Entry 6UXV (electron microscopy, 4.70 A resolution (low resolution: residue-level contacts below are approximate; hydrogen-bond / salt-bridge calls are withheld)); this record covers chains A and I of the 15 polymer chains in the assembly.

== Chain A ==
Protein: Transcription regulatory protein SNF2
Source organism: Saccharomyces cerevisiae (strain ATCC 204508 / S288c)
Notes: EC 3.6.4.-
Reference sequence: P22082 (SNF2_YEAST); numbering as in UniProt (aligned over 1-1703)
Amino-acid sequence (1703 residues; each row starts with the number of its first residue):
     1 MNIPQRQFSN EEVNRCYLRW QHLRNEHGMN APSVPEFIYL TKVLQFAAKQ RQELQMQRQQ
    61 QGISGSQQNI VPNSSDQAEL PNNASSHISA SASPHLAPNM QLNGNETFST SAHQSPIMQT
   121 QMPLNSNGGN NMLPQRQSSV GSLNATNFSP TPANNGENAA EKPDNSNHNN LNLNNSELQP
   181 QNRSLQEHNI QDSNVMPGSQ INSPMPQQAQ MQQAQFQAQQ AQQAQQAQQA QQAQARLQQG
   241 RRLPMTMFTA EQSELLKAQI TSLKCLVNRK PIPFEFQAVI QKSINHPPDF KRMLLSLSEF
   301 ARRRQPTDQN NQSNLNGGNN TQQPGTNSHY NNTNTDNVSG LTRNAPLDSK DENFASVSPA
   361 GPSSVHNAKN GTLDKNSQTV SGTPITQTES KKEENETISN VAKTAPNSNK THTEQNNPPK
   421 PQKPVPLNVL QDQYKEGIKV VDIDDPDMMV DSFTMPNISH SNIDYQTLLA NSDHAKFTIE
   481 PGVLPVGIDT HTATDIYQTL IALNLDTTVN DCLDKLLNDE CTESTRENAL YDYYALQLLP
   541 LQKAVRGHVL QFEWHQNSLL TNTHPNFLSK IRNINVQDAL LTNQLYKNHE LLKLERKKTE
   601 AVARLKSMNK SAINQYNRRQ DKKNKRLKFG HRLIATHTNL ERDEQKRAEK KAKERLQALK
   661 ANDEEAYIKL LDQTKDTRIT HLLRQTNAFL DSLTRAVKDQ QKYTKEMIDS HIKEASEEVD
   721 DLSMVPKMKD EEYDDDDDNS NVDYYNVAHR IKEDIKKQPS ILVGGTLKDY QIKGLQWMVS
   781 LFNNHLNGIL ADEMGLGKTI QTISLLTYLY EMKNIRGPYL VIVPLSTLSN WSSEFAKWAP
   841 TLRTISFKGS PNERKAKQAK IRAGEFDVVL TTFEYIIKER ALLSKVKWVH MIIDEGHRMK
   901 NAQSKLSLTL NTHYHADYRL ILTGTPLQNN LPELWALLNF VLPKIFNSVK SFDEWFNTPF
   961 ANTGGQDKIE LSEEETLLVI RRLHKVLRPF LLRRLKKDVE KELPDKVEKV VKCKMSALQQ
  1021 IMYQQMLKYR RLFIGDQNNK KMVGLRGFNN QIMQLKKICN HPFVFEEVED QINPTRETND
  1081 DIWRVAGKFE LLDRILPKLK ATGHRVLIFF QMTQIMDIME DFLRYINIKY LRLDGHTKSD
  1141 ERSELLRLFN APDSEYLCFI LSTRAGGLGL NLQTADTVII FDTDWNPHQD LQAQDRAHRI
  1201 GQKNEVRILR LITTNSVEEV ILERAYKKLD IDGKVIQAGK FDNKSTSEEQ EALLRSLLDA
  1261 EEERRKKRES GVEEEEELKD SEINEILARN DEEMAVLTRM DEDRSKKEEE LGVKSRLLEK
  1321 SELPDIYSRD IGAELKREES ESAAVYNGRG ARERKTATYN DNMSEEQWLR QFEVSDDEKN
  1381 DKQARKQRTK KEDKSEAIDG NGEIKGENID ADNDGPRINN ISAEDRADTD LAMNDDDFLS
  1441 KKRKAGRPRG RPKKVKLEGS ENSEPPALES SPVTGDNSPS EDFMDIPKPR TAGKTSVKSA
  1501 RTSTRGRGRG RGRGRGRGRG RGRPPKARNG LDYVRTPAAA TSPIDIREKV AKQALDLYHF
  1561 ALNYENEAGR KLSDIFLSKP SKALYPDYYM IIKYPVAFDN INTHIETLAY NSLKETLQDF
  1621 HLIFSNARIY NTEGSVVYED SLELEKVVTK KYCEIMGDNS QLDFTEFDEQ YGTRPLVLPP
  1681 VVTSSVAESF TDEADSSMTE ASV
Unresolved in the structure: 1-458, 599-1703
UniProt features mapped onto this chain:
  - DNA-binding region: Gly1446 to Lys1456 (A.T hook 1), Thr1502 to Arg1513 (A.T hook 2), Gly1516 to Lys1526 (A.T hook 3)
  - motif: Asp894 to His897 (DEGH box)
  - binding site (ATP): Asp792 to Thr799
  - modified residue: Ser358 (Phosphoserine), Thr383 (Phosphothreonine), Ser716 (Phosphoserine), Ser1340 (Phosphoserine)
  - cross-link: Lys543 (Glycyl lysine isopeptide (Lys-Gly) (interchain with G-Cter in ubiquitin))

== Chain I ==
Protein: Transcription regulatory protein SNF6
Source organism: Saccharomyces cerevisiae (strain ATCC 204508 / S288c)
Reference sequence: P18888 (SNF6_YEAST); residue numbers follow UniProt; this construct covers 1-150
Amino-acid sequence (179 residues; each row starts with the number of its first residue; note: 1 number in that range is skipped by the numbering (no residue carries it; nothing is unmodelled there); X marks 29 residues of unknown identity (built as UNK)):
     1 MGVIKKKRSH HGKASRQQYY SGVQVGGVGS MGAINNNIPS LTSFAEENNY QYGYSGSSAG
    61 MNGRSLTYAQ QQLNKQRQDF ERVRLRPEQL SNIIHDESDT ISFRSNLLKN FISSNDAFNM
   121 LSLTTVPCDR IEKSRLFSEK TIRYLMQKQH
   152 XXXXXXXXXX XXXXXXXXXX XXXXXXXXX
Unresolved in the structure: 1-70
UniProt features mapped onto this chain:
  - motif: Gly2 to Arg8 (Nuclear localization signal)

== Chain A / chain I interface ==
Contacting residue pairs (29; chain A residue first):
  Leu468(A) with Cys128(I)
  Leu469(A) with Cys128(I)
  Ala470(A) with Cys128(I)
  Asn471(A) with Cys128(I); Asp129(I)
  Ser472(A) with Asp129(I)
  His474(A) with Asp129(I); Ile131(I)
  Lys476(A) with Asp116(I)
  Phe477(A) with Asp116(I)
  His564(A) with Phe103(I)
  Asn566(A) with Ile94(I)
  Leu568(A) with Leu90(I); Ser91(I)
  Ser569(A) with Asn92(I)
  Lys570(A) with Glu88(I); Gln89(I); Leu90(I); Ser91(I); Asn92(I)
  Arg572(A) with Asn92(I); Ile93(I); Ile94(I); His95(I)
  Asn575(A) with Pro87(I); Glu88(I)
  Gln577(A) with Arg84(I); Leu85(I)
  Asp578(A) with Glu88(I)
Other interface residues (no listed pair), chain A (19 interface residues in all): Thr467, Ile571
Other interface residues (no listed pair), chain I (18 interface residues in all): Asp96, Thr124

== Overview ==
19 residues of chain A face 18 of chain I across their interface. From UniProt: a DNA-binding region and 8
ATP-binding residues on chain A.
Chain A is Transcription regulatory protein SNF2 and chain I is Transcription regulatory protein SNF6, both
from Saccharomyces cerevisiae (strain ATCC 204508 / S288c); the structure, SWI/SNF Body Module, was determined
by electron microscopy (same publication as 6UXW).
